3ORN - chain A; structure by X-ray diffraction, 2.80 A resolution.

== Chain A ==
Name: Dual specificity mitogen-activated protein kinase kinase 1
Organism: Homo sapiens
Notes: EC 2.7.12.2
UniProtKB: Q02750 (MP2K1_HUMAN); the construct lacks a stretch of the UniProt sequence and is renumbered around it, so the offset changes along the chain: 62-266 = UniProt 62-266; 299-302 = UniProt 267-270; 303-393 = UniProt 303-393
Amino-acid sequence (307 residues; row label = number of the first residue in the row; note: 32 numbers in that range are skipped by the numbering (no residue carries them; nothing is unmodelled there)):
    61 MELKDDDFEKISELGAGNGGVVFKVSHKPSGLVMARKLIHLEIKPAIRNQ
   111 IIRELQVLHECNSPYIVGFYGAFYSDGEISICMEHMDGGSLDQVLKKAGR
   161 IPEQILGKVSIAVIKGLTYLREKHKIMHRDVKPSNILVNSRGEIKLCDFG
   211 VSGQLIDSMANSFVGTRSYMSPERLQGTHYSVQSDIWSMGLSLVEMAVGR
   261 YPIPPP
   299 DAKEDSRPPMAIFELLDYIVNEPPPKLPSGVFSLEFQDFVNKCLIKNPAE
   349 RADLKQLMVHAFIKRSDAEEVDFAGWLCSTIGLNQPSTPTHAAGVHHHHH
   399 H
Disordered / not traced: 299-306, 381-399
Construct notes: expression tag (61, 394-399)
Swiss-Prot annotation at these positions:
  - region: Glu-302 (RAF1-binding)
  - active site: Asp-190 (Proton acceptor)
  - binding site (ATP): Leu-74 to Val-82, Lys-97, Met-143 to Met-146, Ser-150 to Gln-153, Lys-192 to Asn-195, Asp-208
  - binding site (U0126): Lys-97, Asp-208 to Val-211
  - binding site (K-252a): Glu-144 to Met-146, Ser-194
  - modified residue (Phosphoserine): Ser-218, Ser-222
Metal / ion sites: Mg2+: Asn-195, Asp-208 (together with AMP-PNP)
Ligand contacts:
  - 3OR (3,4-difluoro-2-[(2-fluoro-4-iodophenyl)amino]-N-(2-hydroxyethoxy)-5-[(3-oxo-1,2-oxazinan-2-yl)methyl]benzamide): Gly-79, Gly-80, Lys-97, Ile-99, Leu-115, Leu-118, Val-127, Ile-141, Met-143, His-188, Arg-189, Asp-190, Cys-207, Asp-208, Phe-209, Gly-210, Val-211, Ser-212, Leu-215, Ile-216, Met-219, Asn-221
  - AMP-PNP (ANP; phosphoaminophosphonic acid-adenylate ester): Leu-74, Gly-75, Ala-76, Gly-77, Asn-78, Gly-79, Gly-80, Val-82, Ala-95, Lys-97, Val-127, Met-143, Glu-144, His-145, Met-146, Gly-149, Ser-150, Gln-153, Asp-190, Lys-192, Ser-194, Asn-195, Leu-197, Asp-208

== In short ==
Ligands of chain A: AMP-PNP and compound 3OR. Asn-195 and Asp-208 form the Mg2+ site. UniProt lists
active-site residue Asp-190, 23 ATP-binding residues, 5 U0126-binding residues and 4 K-252a-binding residues.
Chain A is Dual specificity mitogen-activated protein kinase kinase 1 (Homo sapiens); the structure,
Mitogen-activated protein kinase kinase 1 (MEK1) in complex with CH4987655 and MgAMP-PNP, was determined by
X-ray diffraction, deposited together with 3OS3.
